3WTU - chains C and D of the 5 polymer chains in the assembly; structure by X-ray diffraction, 2.70 A resolution.

# Chain C
Name: Protein C-ets-1
From: Homo sapiens
UniProt: P14921 (ETS1_HUMAN); residue numbers follow UniProt; this construct covers 276-441
Chain sequence (166 residues; row label = number of the first residue in the row):
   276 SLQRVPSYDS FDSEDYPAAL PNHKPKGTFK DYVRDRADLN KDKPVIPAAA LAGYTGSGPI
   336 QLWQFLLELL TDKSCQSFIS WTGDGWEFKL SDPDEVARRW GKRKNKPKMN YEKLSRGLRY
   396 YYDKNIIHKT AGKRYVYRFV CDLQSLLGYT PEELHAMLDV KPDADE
Disordered / not traced: 276-318, 437-441
Swiss-Prot annotation at these positions:
  - DNA-binding region: Ile335 to Val415 (ETS)
  - region: Phe304 to Ala312 (Helix HI-1), Ala323 to Thr330 (Helix HI-2), Leu418 to Leu422 (Helix H4), Pro426 to Met432 (Helix H5)
  - modified residue: Ser282 (Phosphoserine), Ser285 (Phosphoserine), Lys305 (N6-acetyllysine)
Reported in the primary citation:
  - mutagenesis - G333P, P334G: abolished binding to phosphorylated Ets1 with Runx1
  - mutagenesis - G333P, P334G: decreased signaling in response to phosphorylated Ets1 and Runx1
  - post-translational modification sites: Ser282, Ser285 (citing earlier work)
  - mutagenesis - G333P, P334G: abolished binding to Runt-related transcription factor 1
  - mutagenesis - G333P, P334G: decreased signaling with Runt-related transcription factor 1
  - mutagenesis - G333P, P334G: unchanged binding to Pax5

# Chain D
Molecule: 15-nt DNA strand
Sequence (15 nucleotides; row label = number of the first residue in the row):
     1 GAAGCCACAT CCTCT

# How chain C and chain D interact
Contacting residue pairs (17):
  Gln336(C) with DA7(D), sugar contact; DC8(D), phosphate contact
  Leu337(C) with DC8(D), hydrogen bond to the phosphate
  Trp375(C) with DA9(D), hydrogen bond to the phosphate
  Lys379(C) with DC8(D), hydrogen bond to the phosphate; DA9(D), salt bridge to the phosphate
  Lys381(C) with DA9(D), phosphate contact; DT10(D), phosphate contact
  Lys383(C) with DT10(D), phosphate contact
  Met384(C) with DA9(D), phosphate contact; DT10(D), phosphate contact
  Lys388(C) with DT10(D), salt bridge to the phosphate
  Arg391(C) with DT10(D), base contact; DC11(D), base contact
  Tyr395(C) with DA9(D), hydrogen bond to the base
  Tyr396(C) with DC8(D), hydrogen bond to the phosphate
  Lys399(C) with DA7(D), salt bridge to the phosphate
Also at the interface, not in a pair above, chain C (13 interface residues in all): Gly392

# Summary
13 residues of chain C and 5 residues of chain D are in contact; the contacts include 5 hydrogen bonds and 3
salt bridges. Polar pairs include Tyr395(C)-DA9(D), Leu337(C)-DC8(D) and Trp375(C)-DA9(D). The paper reports
that G333P and P334G of chain C abolish binding to phosphorylated Ets1 with Runx1; modification sites
Ser282(C) and Ser285(C).
Chain C is Protein C-ets-1 (Homo sapiens) and chain D is a 15-nt DNA strand; the structure, Crystal structure
of the complex comprised of ETS1 (V170A), RUNX1, CBFBETA, and the tcralpha gene enhancer ..., was determined
by X-ray diffraction together with 3WTS, 3WTT, 3WTV, 3WTW, 3WTX and 3WU1 from the same study.
